6ZN6 - chain A; structure by X-ray diffraction, 2.02 A resolution.

[Chain A]
Name: Protein polybromo-1
Organism: Homo sapiens
UniProt: Q86U86 (PB1_HUMAN); residues 178-291 here = UniProt positions 178-291
Chain sequence (116 residues; row label = number of the first residue in the row):
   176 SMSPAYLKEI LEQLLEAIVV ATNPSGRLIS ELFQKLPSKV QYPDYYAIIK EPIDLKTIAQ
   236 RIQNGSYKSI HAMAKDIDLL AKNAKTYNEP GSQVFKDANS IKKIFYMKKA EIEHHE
Disordered / not traced: 176, 290-291
Differences from the reference sequence: expression tag (176-177)
Residues lining bound ligands: QMT (2-[6-azanyl-5-[(3R)-3-phenoxypiperidin-1-yl]pyridazin-3-yl]phenol): L207, F208, K210, L211, P212, Y217, Y220, I228, D229, L255, N258, A259, Y262, N263, V269
UniProt features mapped onto this chain:
  - modified residue: S178 (Phosphoserine)
  - cross-link: K210 (Glycyl lysine isopeptide (Lys-Gly) (interchain with G-Cter in SUMO2))
  - natural variant: R202 (R202C: Found in a endometrial cancer cell line), E206 (E206K: Found in hematopoietic and lymphoid cancer cell lines), E226 (E226G: Found in hematopoietic and lymphoid cancer cell lines), I228 (I228V: Found in a breast cancer cell line), T232 (T232P: Found in a case of clear cell renal carcinoma), I233 (I233T: Found in a renal carcinoma cell line), A256 (A256T: Found in an ovary carcinoma cell line)

[Summary]
Chain A binds compound QMT.
Chain A is Protein polybromo-1 (Homo sapiens); the structure, Protein polybromo-1 (PB1 BD2) Bound To MW278,
was determined by X-ray diffraction, deposited together with 6ZS2, 6ZS3, 6ZS4 and 6ZNV.
